8P3Z - chains B and F of the 8 polymer chains in the assembly; structure by electron microscopy, 3.46 A resolution.

# Chain B
Name: Glutamate receptor 2
Organism: Rattus norvegicus
Notes: engineered mutation(s): F231A
UniProtKB: P19491 (GRIA2_RAT), isoform P19491-2; residues -20 to 862 here correspond to UniProt positions 1-883 (UniProt number = residue number + 21)
Amino-acid sequence (883 residues; each row starts with the number of its first residue; numbers below 1 keep their minus sign (Met-20 is residue -20)):
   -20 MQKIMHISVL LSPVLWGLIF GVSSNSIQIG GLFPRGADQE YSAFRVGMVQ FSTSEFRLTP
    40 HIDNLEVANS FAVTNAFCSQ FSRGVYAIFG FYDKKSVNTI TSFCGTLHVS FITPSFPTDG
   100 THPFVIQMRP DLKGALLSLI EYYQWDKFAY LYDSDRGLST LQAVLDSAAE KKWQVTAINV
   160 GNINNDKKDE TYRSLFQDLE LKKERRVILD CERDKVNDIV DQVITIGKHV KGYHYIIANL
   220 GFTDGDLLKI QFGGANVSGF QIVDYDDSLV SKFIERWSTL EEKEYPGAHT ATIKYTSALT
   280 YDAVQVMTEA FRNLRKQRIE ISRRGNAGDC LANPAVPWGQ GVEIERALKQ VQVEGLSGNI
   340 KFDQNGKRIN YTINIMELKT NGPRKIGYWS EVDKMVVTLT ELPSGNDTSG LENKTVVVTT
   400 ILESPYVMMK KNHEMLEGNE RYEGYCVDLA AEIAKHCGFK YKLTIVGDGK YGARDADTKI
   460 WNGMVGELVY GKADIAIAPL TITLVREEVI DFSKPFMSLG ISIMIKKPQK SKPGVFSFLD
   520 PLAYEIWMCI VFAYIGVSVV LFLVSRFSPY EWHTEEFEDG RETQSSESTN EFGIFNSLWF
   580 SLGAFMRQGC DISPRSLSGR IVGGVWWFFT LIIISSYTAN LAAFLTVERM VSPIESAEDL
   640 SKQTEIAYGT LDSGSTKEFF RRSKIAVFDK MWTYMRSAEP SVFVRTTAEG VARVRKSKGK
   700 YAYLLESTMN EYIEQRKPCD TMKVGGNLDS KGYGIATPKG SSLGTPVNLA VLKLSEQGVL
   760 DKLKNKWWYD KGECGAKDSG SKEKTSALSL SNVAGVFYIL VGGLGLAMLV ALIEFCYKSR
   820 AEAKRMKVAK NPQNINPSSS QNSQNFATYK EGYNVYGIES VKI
Unresolved in the structure: -20 to 392, 507-510, 552-568, 627-635, 774-784, 824-862
Differences from the reference sequence: conflict Arg586 (Gln607 in P19491), Ser754 (Asn775 in P19491), Val758 (Leu779 in P19491)
Disulfides: Cys718-Cys773
UniProt features mapped onto this chain:
  - region: Ala846 to Gly856 (Required for interaction with IQSEC1)
  - binding site (L-glutamate): Pro478, Thr480, Arg485, Ser654, Thr655, Glu705
  - site: Arg453 (Interaction with the cone snail toxin Con-ikot-ikot), Ile633 (Crucial to convey clamshell closure to channel opening), Arg660 (Interaction with the cone snail toxin Con-ikot-ikot), Lys752 (Interaction with the cone snail toxin Con-ikot-ikot)
  - modified residue: Ser662 (Phosphoserine), Ser696 (Phosphoserine), Ser839 (Phosphoserine), Ser842 (Phosphoserine), Tyr855 (Phosphotyrosine), Ser859 (Phosphoserine)
  - lipidation (S-palmitoyl cysteine): Cys589, Cys815
  - glycosylation (N-linked (GlcNAc...) asparagine): Asn235, Asn349, Asn385, Asn392
Reported in the primary citation:
  - mutagenesis - F231A: decreased signaling

# Chain F
Name: Voltage-dependent calcium channel gamma-2 subunit
Organism: Rattus norvegicus
UniProtKB: Q71RJ2 (CCG2_RAT); numbering as in UniProt (aligned over 1-323)
Amino-acid sequence (323 residues; row label = number of the first residue in the row):
     1 MGLFDRGVQM LLTTVGAFAA FSLMTIAVGT DYWLYSRGVC KTKSVSENET SKKNEEVMTH
    61 SGLWRTCCLE GNFKGLCKQI DHFPEDADYE ADTAEYFLRA VRASSIFPIL SVILLFMGGL
   121 CIAASEFYKT RHNIILSAGI FFVSAGLSNI IGIIVYISAN AGDPSKSDSK KNSYSYGWSF
   181 YFGALSFIIA EMVGVLAVHM FIDRHKQLRA TARATDYLQA SAITRIPSYR YRYQRRSRSS
   241 SRSTEPSHSR DASPVGVKGF NTLPSTEISM YTLSRDPLKA ATTPTATYNS DRDNSFLQVH
   301 NCIQKDSKDS LHANTANRRT TPV
Unresolved in the structure: 1-4, 44-54, 85-92, 163-172, 211-323
Disulfides: Cys40-Cys68, Cys67-Cys77
UniProt features mapped onto this chain:
  - modified residue: Ser253 (Phosphoserine), Tyr271 (Phosphotyrosine), Thr321 (Phosphothreonine)
  - glycosylation: Asn48 (N-linked (GlcNAc...) asparagine)

# Chain B / chain F interface
Pairs across the interface (14):
  Leu789(B) - Ile157(F)  hydrophobic
  Ala793(B) - Ser158(F)
  Phe796(B) - Ile154(F)  hydrophobic
  Tyr797(B) - Ile151(F)  hydrophobic
  Tyr797(B) - Ile154(F)  hydrophobic
  Tyr797(B) - Val155(F)
  Val800(B) - Ile151(F)  hydrophobic
  Leu803(B) - Leu147(F)  hydrophobic
  Met807(B) - Ile140(F)  hydrophobic
  Met807(B) - Val143(F)  hydrophobic
  Met807(B) - Ser144(F)
  Met807(B) - Leu147(F)  hydrophobic
  Leu811(B) - Ile140(F)  hydrophobic
  Phe814(B) - Leu136(F)  hydrophobic
Interface residues without a listed pair, chain B (10 interface residues in all): Ser790
Interface residues without a listed pair, chain F (13 interface residues in all): Asn133, Ile150, Ala161

# Summary
Chain B and chain F form an interface of 10 and 13 residues respectively. UniProt lists 6 L-glutamate-binding
residues on chain B. From the paper: F231A of chain B reduces signaling.
Chain B is Glutamate receptor 2 and chain F is Voltage-dependent calcium channel gamma-2 subunit, both from
Rattus norvegicus; the structure, Homomeric GluA2 flip R/G-edited Q/R-edited F231A mutant in tandem with TARP
gamma-2, desensitized conformation 2, was determined by electron microscopy, deposited together with 8C1P,
8C1Q, 8C1R, 8C1S, 8C2H, 8C2I and 9 further entries.
